Entry 8IV4 (electron microscopy, 3.59 A resolution); this record covers chains L and B of the 5 polymer chains in the assembly.

== Chain L ==
Molecule: light chain of 3E2
Source organism: Mus musculus
Amino-acid sequence (104 residues; each row starts with the number of its first residue):
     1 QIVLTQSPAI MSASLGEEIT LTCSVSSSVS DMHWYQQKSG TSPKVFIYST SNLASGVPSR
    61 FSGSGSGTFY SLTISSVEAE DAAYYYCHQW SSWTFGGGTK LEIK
Disulfide bonds: C23-C87

== Chain B ==
Molecule: light chain of 8H12
Source organism: Mus musculus
Amino-acid sequence (107 residues; each row starts with the number of its first residue):
     1 DIVMTQFQKF MSTSVGDRVS ITCKASQNVR TAVAWYQQKP GQSPKAMIYL ASNRHRGVPD
    61 RFTGSGCGTD FTLTISNVQC EDLADYFCLQ HRNYPLTFGG GTKLEIK
Disulfide bonds: C23-C88

== Chain L / chain B interface ==
Residue-residue contacts (11):
  T20(L) with E81(B)
  S26(L) with R56(B)
  G65(L) with D60(B)
  S66(L) with D60(B), hydrogen bond (backbone-side chain)
  T68(L) with H55(B); R56(B); G57(B), hydrogen bond (side chain-backbone)
  F69(L) with G57(B); V58(B); P59(B), hydrophobic; D60(B)
Other interface residues (no listed pair), chain L (7 interface residues in all): E18
Other interface residues (no listed pair), chain B (8 interface residues in all): Q79

== In short ==
7 residues of chain L and 8 residues of chain B are in contact, with 2 hydrogen bonds. Among the polar pairs
are S66(L)-D60(B) and T68(L)-G57(B).
Chain L is light chain of 3E2 and chain B is light chain of 8H12, both from Mus musculus; the structure,
Cryo-EM structure of SARS-CoV-2 spike protein in complex with double nAbs 8H12 and 3E2 (local refinement), was
determined by electron microscopy together with 8IV5 and 8IV8 from the same study.
